5E0E - chain A; structure by X-ray diffraction, 3.40 A resolution.

[Chain A]
Protein: Cytochrome P450 family 2 subfamily B
From: Neotoma lepida
Reference sequence: J9JD75 (J9JD75_NEOLE); residue numbers follow UniProt; this construct covers 29-491
Amino-acid sequence (463 residues; row label = number of the first residue in the row):
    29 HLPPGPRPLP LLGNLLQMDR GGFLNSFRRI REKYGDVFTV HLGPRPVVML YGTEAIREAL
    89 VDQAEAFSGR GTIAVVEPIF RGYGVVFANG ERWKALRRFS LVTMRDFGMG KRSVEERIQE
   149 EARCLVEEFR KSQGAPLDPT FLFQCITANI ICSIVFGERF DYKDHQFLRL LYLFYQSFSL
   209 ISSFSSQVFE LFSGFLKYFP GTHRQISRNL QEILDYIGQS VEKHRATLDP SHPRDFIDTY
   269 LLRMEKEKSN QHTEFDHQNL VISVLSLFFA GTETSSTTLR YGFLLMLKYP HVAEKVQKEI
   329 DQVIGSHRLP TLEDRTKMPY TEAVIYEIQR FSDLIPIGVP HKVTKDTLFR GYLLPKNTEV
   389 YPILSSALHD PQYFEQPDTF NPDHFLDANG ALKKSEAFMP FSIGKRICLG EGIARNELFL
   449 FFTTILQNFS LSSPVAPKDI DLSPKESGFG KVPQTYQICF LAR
Metal / ion sites: heme Fe near Cys436 (its only coordinating residue here)
Small-molecule neighbours:
  - 4-(4-chlorophenyl)imidazole (CPZ), molecule 1: Leu43, Met46, Asp47, Gly49, Phe212, Gln215
  - 4-(4-chlorophenyl)imidazole (CPZ), molecule 2: Glu218, Ile365, Gly366, Pro368, Tyr389
  - 4-(4-chlorophenyl)imidazole / heme: Arg98, Ile101, Val113, Val114, Phe115, Trp121, Arg125, Ile179, Leu295, Phe297, Ala298, Gly299, Thr302, Ser303, Thr306, Gln357, Ile363, Val367, His369, Pro428, Phe429, Ser430, Arg434, Ile435, Cys436, Leu437, Gly438, Ile441, Ala442, Glu445
From the paper describing this entry:
  - binding site for 4-(4-chlorophenyl)imidazole: Leu43, Met46, Asp47, Ile101, Val114, Phe115, Phe212, Gln215, Glu218, Phe297, Ala298, Thr302, Ile363, Ile365, Val367, Pro368, Tyr389
  - conformationally variable residues (helix shift, side-chain flip): Phe206, Ser211 to Pro228

[Summary]
Chain A binds 4-(4-chlorophenyl)imidazole / heme and 4-(4-chlorophenyl)imidazole. From the paper: a binding
site for 4-(4-chlorophenyl)imidazole at Leu43, Met46 and Asp47 among others; conformational variability at
Phe206 and Ser211.
Chain A is Cytochrome P450 family 2 subfamily B (Neotoma lepida); the structure, Crystal Structure of
Cytochrome P450 2B37 from Desert Woodrat in complex with 4-(4-chlorophenyl)imidazole, was determined by X-ray
diffraction together with 5E58 from the same study.
